PDB entry 6LCM | X-ray diffraction, 2.50 A resolution | chain C

Chain C:
Molecule: ZmMoc1
Organism: Zea mays
UniProt: B4FCI7 (B4FCI7_MAIZE); residues 1-174 here correspond to UniProt positions 107-280 (UniProt number = residue number + 106)
Amino-acid sequence (177 residues; row label = number of the first residue in the row; numbers below 1 keep their minus sign (Ala-2 is residue -2)):
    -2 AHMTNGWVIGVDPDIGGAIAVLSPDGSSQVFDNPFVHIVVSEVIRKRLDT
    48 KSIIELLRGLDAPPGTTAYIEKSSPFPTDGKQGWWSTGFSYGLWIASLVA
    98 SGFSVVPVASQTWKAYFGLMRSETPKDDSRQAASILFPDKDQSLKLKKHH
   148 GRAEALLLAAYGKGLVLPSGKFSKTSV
Not modelled in the structure: -2 to 2, 73, 170-174
Sequence notes: expression tag (-2 to 0); engineered mutation Glu52 (Gln158 in B4FCI7), Val105 (Ile211 in B4FCI7)
Small-molecule neighbours:
  - 5-Amino-2,4,6-triiodoisophthalic acid (I3C; 5-amino-2,4,6-triiodobenzene-1,3-dicarboxylic acid), molecule 1: Val33, Leu45, Asp46, Thr47, Lys48, Ile92, Val96, Val102, Pro104
  - 5-Amino-2,4,6-triiodoisophthalic acid (I3C), molecule 2: Ile35, Val36, Val37, Lys69, Ser70, Ser71, Gln79, Pro104, Val105, Ala106, Ser107, Gln108
  - 5-Amino-2,4,6-triiodoisophthalic acid (I3C), molecule 3: Asp124, Arg127, Gln128, Ser131, Asp138, Leu141, Lys142

In short:
Bound to chain C: 3 copies of 5-Amino-2,4,6-triiodoisophthalic acid.
Chain C is ZmMoc1 (Zea mays); the structure, Crystal structure of chloroplast resolvase ZmMOC1 with the magic
triangle I3C, was determined by X-ray diffraction, deposited together with 6KVO and 6LCT.
